4DPL - chains B and C of the 4 polymer chains in the assembly; structure by X-ray diffraction, 1.90 A resolution.

Chain B (and C):
Protein: Malonyl-CoA/succinyl-CoA reductase
From: Sulfolobus tokodaii
Notes: EC 1.2.1.75, 1.2.1.76; chain C of this document is another copy of the same molecule, construct and numbering; everything in this record applies to it too
UniProtKB: Q96YK1 (Q96YK1_SULTO); residues 1-359 here = UniProt positions 1-359
Sequence (359 residues; numbered 1 to 359; the number before each row is that of its first residue):
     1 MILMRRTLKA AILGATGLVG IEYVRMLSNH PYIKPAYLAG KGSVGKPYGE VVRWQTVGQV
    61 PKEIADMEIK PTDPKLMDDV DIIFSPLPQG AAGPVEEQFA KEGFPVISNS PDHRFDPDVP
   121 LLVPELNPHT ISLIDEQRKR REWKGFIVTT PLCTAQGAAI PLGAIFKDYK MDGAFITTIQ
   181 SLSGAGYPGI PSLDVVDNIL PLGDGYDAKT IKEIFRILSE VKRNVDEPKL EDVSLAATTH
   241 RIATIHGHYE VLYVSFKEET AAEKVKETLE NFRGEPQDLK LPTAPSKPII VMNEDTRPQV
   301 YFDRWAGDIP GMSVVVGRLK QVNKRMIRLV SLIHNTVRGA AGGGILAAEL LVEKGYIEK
Unresolved in the structure: 1-5 (chain C: 1-6)
Glycans and other covalent adducts: unknown ligand (UNL) linked to Cys-153
Residues lining bound ligands: NADP (NAP; NADP nicotinamide-adenine-dinucleotide phosphate): Gly-14, Ala-15, Thr-16, Gly-17, Leu-18, Val-19, Gly-20, Gly-40, Lys-41, Gly-42, Ser-43, Thr-72, Pro-86, Leu-87, Pro-88, Gln-89, Ala-91, Asn-109, Ser-110, Pro-111, Arg-114, Ser-183, Gly-184, Gly-186, Tyr-187, Asn-335, Thr-336, Gly-339, Ala-340
UniProt features mapped onto this chain:
  - active site: Cys-153 (Acyl-thioester intermediate), His-248 (Proton acceptor)
  - binding site (NADP(+)): Thr-16 to Val-19, Ser-183, Gly-184, Asn-335, Thr-336
From the paper describing this entry:
  - binding site for NADP: Ala-15, Thr-16, Leu-18, Ala-39, Lys-41, Gly-42, Ser-43, Ser-183, Tyr-187, Asn-335
  - specificity-determining residues: Leu-152, Tyr-206, Arg-241 (proposed by the authors, not directly observed)
  - catalytic residues: Arg-114, Thr-154, Lys-209 (proposed by the authors, not directly observed)

How chain B and chain C interact:
Contacting residue pairs - 35 pairs, chain B then chain C:
  Leu-18(B) / Leu-193(C)  hydrophobic
  Arg-53(B) / Leu-193(C)  hydrogen bond (side chain-backbone)
  Arg-53(B) / Asp-194(C)  salt bridge
  Gln-55(B) / Leu-193(C)
  Leu-182(B) / Ser-192(C)
  Leu-182(B) / Leu-193(C)  hydrophobic
  Leu-182(B) / Val-196(C)  hydrophobic
  Gly-186(B) / Leu-193(C)
  Tyr-187(B) / Pro-191(C)  hydrophobic
  Tyr-187(B) / Asp-194(C)  hydrogen bond
  Pro-188(B) / Pro-191(C)
  Ile-190(B) / Pro-191(C)
  Ile-190(B) / Ser-192(C)  hydrogen bond (backbone-backbone)
  Pro-191(B) / Tyr-187(C)  hydrophobic
  Pro-191(B) / Pro-188(C)
  Pro-191(B) / Ile-190(C)
  Pro-191(B) / Ser-192(C)
  Ser-192(B) / Leu-182(C)
  Ser-192(B) / Ile-190(C)  hydrogen bond (side chain-backbone)
  Ser-192(B) / Pro-191(C)
  Ser-192(B) / Ser-192(C)
  Ser-192(B) / Val-195(C)
  Leu-193(B) / Leu-18(C)  hydrophobic
  Leu-193(B) / Arg-53(C)  hydrogen bond (backbone-side chain)
  Leu-193(B) / Gln-55(C)
  Leu-193(B) / Leu-182(C)  hydrophobic
  Leu-193(B) / Gly-186(C)
  Asp-194(B) / Arg-53(C)  salt bridge
  Asp-194(B) / Tyr-187(C)  hydrogen bond
  Val-195(B) / Ser-192(C)
  Val-196(B) / Leu-182(C)  hydrophobic
  Val-196(B) / Ala-243(C)
  Val-196(B) / Ile-245(C)  hydrophobic
  Ala-243(B) / Val-196(C)
  Ile-245(B) / Val-196(C)  hydrophobic
Interface residues without a listed pair, chain B (18 interface residues in all): Ser-183, Asp-197
Interface residues without a listed pair, chain C (18 interface residues in all): Ser-183, Asp-197

In short:
The chain B/chain C interface involves 18 residues from each chain, with 6 hydrogen bonds and 2 salt bridges.
Polar contacts include Arg-53(B)/Asp-194(C), Arg-53(B)/Leu-193(C) and Tyr-187(B)/Asp-194(C). Ligands of chain
B: NADP. From the paper: catalytic residues Arg-114(B), Thr-154(B) and Lys-209(B); a binding site for NADP at
Ala-15(B), Thr-16(B) and Leu-18(B) among others.
Both chains are Malonyl-CoA/succinyl-CoA reductase (Sulfolobus tokodaii). Entry 4DPL (Structure of
malonyl-coenzyme A reductase from crenarchaeota in complex with NadP) was determined by X-ray diffraction
(same publication as 4DPK and 4DPM).
